Entry 5CRH (X-ray diffraction, 2.03 A resolution); this record covers chains A and B.

Chain A (and B):
Molecule: Calsequestrin-1
Organism: Homo sapiens
Notes: chain B of this document is another copy of the same molecule, construct and numbering; everything in this record applies to it too
UniProtKB: P31415 (CASQ1_HUMAN); residues 1-362 here correspond to UniProt positions 35-396 (UniProt number = residue number + 34)
Chain sequence (362 residues; each row starts with the number of its first residue):
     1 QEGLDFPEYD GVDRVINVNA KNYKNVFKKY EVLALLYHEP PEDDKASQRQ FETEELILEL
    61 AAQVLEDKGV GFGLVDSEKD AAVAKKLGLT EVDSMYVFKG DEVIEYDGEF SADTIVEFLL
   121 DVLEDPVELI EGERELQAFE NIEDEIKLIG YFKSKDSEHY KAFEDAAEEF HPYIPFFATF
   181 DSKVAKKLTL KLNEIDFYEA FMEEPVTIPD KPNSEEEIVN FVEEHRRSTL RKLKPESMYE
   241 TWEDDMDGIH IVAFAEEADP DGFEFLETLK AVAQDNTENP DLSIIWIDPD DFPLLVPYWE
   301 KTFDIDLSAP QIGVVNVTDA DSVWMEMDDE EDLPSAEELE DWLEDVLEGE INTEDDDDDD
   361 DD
Disordered / not traced: 355-362 (chain B: 354-362)
Differences from the reference sequence: engineered mutation T53 (Met87 in P31415)
Metal / ion sites: Ca2+ site 1: D13, V15, E55, E59; Ca2+ site 2: E91, E105, D107, E240; Ca2+ site 3: E91, D107, E243; Ca2+ site 4: D113 (shared with D113(B) of chain B); Ca2+ site 5: E117 (shared with D290(B) of chain B); Ca2+ site 6: D121 (shared with D290(B) of chain B); Ca2+ site 7: E128 (shared with D259(B), D261(B) of chain B); Ca2+ site 8: E135 (shared with D261(B), E331(B) of chain B); Ca2+ site 9 near D165 (its only coordinating residue here); Ca2+ site 10 near P172 (its only coordinating residue here); Ca2+ site 11 near T189 (its only coordinating residue here); Ca2+ site 12: E199, T229, T277; 6 more Ca2+ sites not listed
Swiss-Prot annotation at these positions:
  - modified residue: Y9 (Phosphotyrosine), S47 (Phosphoserine), T90 (Phosphothreonine), S182 (Phosphoserine)
  - glycosylation: N316 (N-linked (GlcNAc...) asparagine)
Reported in the primary citation:
  - mutagenesis - D210G: decreased binding to Ca2+

How chain A and chain B interact:
Residue-residue contacts (87):
  E2(A) with W242(B), hydrogen bond (backbone-side chain); Y298(B); V317(B); T318(B); D319(B); A320(B)
  G3(A) with Y298(B), hydrogen bond (backbone-side chain); W299(B), hydrogen bond (backbone-side chain); A320(B)
  L4(A) with L233(B), hydrophobic; M238(B), hydrophobic; Y239(B); W242(B), hydrophobic; Y298(B); W299(B), hydrophobic
  D5(A) with L295(B); Y298(B)
  F6(A) with E109(B); M238(B), hydrophobic; Y239(B); L295(B), hydrophobic
  P7(A) with L294(B)
  V64(A) with P297(B)
  K68(A) with E300(B), salt bridge
  E109(A) with F6(B)
  A112(A) with L294(B)
  D113(A) with P293(B); L294(B)
  V116(A) with P293(B); L294(B), hydrophobic
  E117(A) with D290(B); P293(B)
  E128(A) with D259(B); P260(B); D261(B)
  I130(A) with P260(B), hydrophobic
  R134(A) with F263(B); E264(B); E267(B), salt bridge
  E135(A) with P260(B); D261(B); E264(B); E331(B)
  Q137(A) with F263(B)
  A138(A) with P260(B), hydrophobic; F263(B), hydrophobic
  N141(A) with F263(B)
  M238(A) with L4(B), hydrophobic; F6(B), hydrophobic
  Y239(A) with L4(B); F6(B)
  W242(A) with E2(B), hydrogen bond (side chain-backbone); L4(B), hydrophobic
  D259(A) with E128(B)
  P260(A) with E128(B); I130(B), hydrophobic; E135(B); A138(B), hydrophobic
  D261(A) with E128(B); E135(B)
  F263(A) with R134(B); Q137(B); A138(B), hydrophobic; N141(B)
  E264(A) with R134(B), hydrogen bond (backbone-side chain); E135(B)
  E267(A) with R134(B)
  T268(A) with R134(B), hydrogen bond
  D290(A) with E117(B)
  P293(A) with D113(B); V116(B); E117(B); L120(B)
  L294(A) with P7(B); A112(B); D113(B); V116(B), hydrophobic
  L295(A) with D5(B); F6(B), hydrophobic
  P297(A) with V64(B)
  Y298(A) with G3(B), hydrogen bond (side chain-backbone); L4(B), hydrogen bond (side chain-backbone); D5(B)
  W299(A) with G3(B), hydrogen bond (side chain-backbone)
  E300(A) with K68(B), salt bridge
  A320(A) with E2(B)
  E331(A) with E135(B)
Also at the interface, not in a pair above, chain A (57 interface residues in all): Q1, E8, Q50, L65, L120, E124, L129, F177, L233, E256, F292, V296, K301, F303, V317, T318, D319
Also at the interface, not in a pair above, chain B (57 interface residues in all): Q1, E8, Q50, L65, D67, E124, L129, E131, F177, E256, F292, V296, F303

In short:
The chain A/chain B interface involves 57 residues from each chain; the contacts include 9 hydrogen bonds and
3 salt bridges. Polar contacts include K68(A)-E300(B), R134(A)-E267(B) and E2(A)-W242(B). D13(A), V15(A),
E55(A) and E59(A) coordinate Ca2+ site 1. E91(A), E105(A), D107(A) and E240(A) coordinate Ca2+ site 2. From
the paper: D210G of chain A reduces binding to Ca2+.
Chain A and chain B are both Calsequestrin-1 (Homo sapiens); the structure, Human skeletal calsequestrin, M53T
mutant high-calcium complex, was determined by X-ray diffraction, deposited together with 5CRD and 5CRG.
